Entry 3I4R (X-ray diffraction, 3.53 A resolution); this record covers chains A and B.

[Chain A]
Name: Nuclear pore complex protein Nup107
From: Homo sapiens
Notes: fragment: c-terminal fragment
Reference sequence: P57740 (NU107_HUMAN); residues 658-925 here = UniProt positions 658-925
Chain sequence (277 residues; row label = number of the first residue in the row):
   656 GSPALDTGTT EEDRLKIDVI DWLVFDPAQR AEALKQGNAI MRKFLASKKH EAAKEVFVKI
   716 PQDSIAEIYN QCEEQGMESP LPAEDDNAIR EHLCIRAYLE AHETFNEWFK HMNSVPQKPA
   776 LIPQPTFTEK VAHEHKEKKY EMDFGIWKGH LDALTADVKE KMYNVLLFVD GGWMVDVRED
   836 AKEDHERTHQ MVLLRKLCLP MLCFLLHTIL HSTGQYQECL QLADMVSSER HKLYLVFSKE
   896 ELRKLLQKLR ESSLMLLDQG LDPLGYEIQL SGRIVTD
Disordered / not traced: 656-666, 725-735, 925-932
Construct notes: expression tag (656-657, 926-932)
Curated features (UniProtKB/Swiss-Prot):
  - natural variant: Glu710 (deletion: In NPHS11; uncertain significance), Asp831 (D831A: In NPHS11), Tyr889 (Y889C: In NPHS11)

[Chain B]
Name: Nuclear pore complex protein Nup133
From: Homo sapiens
Notes: fragment: helical domain
Reference sequence: Q8WUM0 (NU133_HUMAN); residues 517-1156 here = UniProt positions 517-1156
Chain sequence (644 residues; row label = number of the first residue in the row):
   513 GSHMDKIKLL KAAFLQYCRK DLGHAQMVVD ELFSSHSDLD SDSELDRAVT QISVDLMDDY
   573 PASDPRWAES VPEEAPGFSN TSLIILHQLE DKMKAHSFLM DFIHQVGLFG RLGSFPVRGT
   633 PMATRLLLCE HAEKLSAAIV LKNHHSRLSD LVNTAILIAL NKREYEIPSN LTPADVFFRE
   693 VSQVDTICEC LLEHEEQVLR DAPMDSIEWA EVVINVNNIL KDMLQAASHY RQNRNSLYRR
   753 EESLEKEPEY VPWTATSGPG GIRTVIIRQH EIVLKVAYPQ ADSNLRNIVT EQLVALIDCF
   813 LDGYVSQLKS VDKSSNRERY DNLEMEYLQK RSDLLSPLLS LGQYLWAASL AEKYCDFDIL
   873 VQMCEQTDNQ SRLQRYMTQF ADQNFSDFLF RWYLEKGKRG KLLSQPISQH GQLANFLQAH
   933 EHLSWLHEIN SQELEKAHAT LLGLANMETR YFAKKKTLLG LSKLAALASD FSEDMLQEKI
   993 EEMAEQERFL LHQETLPEQL LAEKQLNLSA MPVLTAPQLI GLYICEENRR ANEYDFKKAL
  1053 DLLEYIDEEE DININDLKLE ILCKALQRDN WSSSDGKDDP IEVSKDSIFV KILQKLLKDG
  1113 IQLSEYLPEV KDLLQADQLG SLKSNPYFEF VLKANYEYYV QGQI
Disordered / not traced: 513-517, 576-595, 631-637, 714-717, 747-774, 908-920, 1060-1063, 1084-1094, 1106-1118, 1130-1140
Construct notes: expression tag (513-516)
Curated features (UniProtKB/Swiss-Prot):
  - modified residue: Ser755 (Phosphoserine), Lys787 (N6-acetyllysine), Ser1133 (Phosphoserine)
  - natural variant: Ser974 (S974R: In NPHS18), Leu1055 (L1055S: In NPHS18)

[Interface between chain A and chain B]
Contacting residue pairs (37):
  Ala878(A) with Gly972(B); Leu973(B), hydrophobic; Leu976(B), hydrophobic
  Asp879(A) with Lys968(B); Thr969(B), hydrogen bond
  Val881(A) with Leu976(B), hydrophobic
  Ser882(A) with Gly972(B); Lys975(B); Leu976(B)
  Glu884(A) with Lys975(B), salt bridge
  Tyr889(A) with Leu976(B), hydrophobic; Leu979(B), hydrophobic
  Lys894(A) with Leu979(B); Ser981(B), hydrogen bond (side chain-backbone)
  Leu897(A) with Leu979(B), hydrophobic; Ala980(B), hydrophobic
  Arg898(A) with Leu946(B); Ala980(B), hydrogen bond (side chain-backbone)
  Leu901(A) with Ile941(B); Leu973(B), hydrophobic; Leu976(B); Ala977(B), hydrophobic
  Gln902(A) with Gln944(B), hydrogen bond
  Arg905(A) with Leu938(B); Asn942(B)
  Ser908(A) with Trp937(B)
  Asp917(A) with Lys966(B), salt bridge
  Pro918(A) with Trp937(B), hydrophobic
  Leu919(A) with Trp937(B), hydrophobic; Lys966(B); Thr969(B); Leu970(B), hydrophobic
  Tyr921(A) with Tyr963(B), hydrophobic; Ala965(B), hydrogen bond (side chain-backbone); Lys966(B)
  Glu922(A) with Arg962(B), hydrogen bond (backbone-side chain)
  Gln924(A) with Arg962(B)
Interface residues without a listed pair, chain A (23 interface residues in all): Leu875, Gln876, Leu904, Leu912
Interface residues without a listed pair, chain B (26 interface residues in all): His934, Leu935, Asp982, Phe983, Ile992

[In short]
23 residues of chain A and 26 residues of chain B are in contact; the contacts include 6 hydrogen bonds and 2
salt bridges. Among the polar pairs are Glu884(A)-Lys975(B), Asp917(A)-Lys966(B) and Asp879(A)-Thr969(B).
Chain A is Nuclear pore complex protein Nup107 and chain B is Nuclear pore complex protein Nup133, both from
Homo sapiens; the structure, Nup107(aa658-925)/Nup133(aa517-1156) complex, H.sapiens, was determined by X-ray
diffraction (same publication as 3I5P and 3I5Q).
